PDB entry 5BOU | X-ray diffraction, 2.60 A resolution | chains R and S of the 28 polymer chains in the assembly

[Chain R]
Protein: Proteasome subunit alpha type-5
Organism: Saccharomyces cerevisiae S288c
Notes: EC 3.4.25.1
UniProtKB: P32379 (PSA5_YEAST); residues -7 to 252 here correspond to UniProt positions 1-260 (UniProt number = residue number + 8)
Sequence (260 residues; each row starts with the number of its first residue; numbers below 1 keep their minus sign (Met-7 is residue -7)):
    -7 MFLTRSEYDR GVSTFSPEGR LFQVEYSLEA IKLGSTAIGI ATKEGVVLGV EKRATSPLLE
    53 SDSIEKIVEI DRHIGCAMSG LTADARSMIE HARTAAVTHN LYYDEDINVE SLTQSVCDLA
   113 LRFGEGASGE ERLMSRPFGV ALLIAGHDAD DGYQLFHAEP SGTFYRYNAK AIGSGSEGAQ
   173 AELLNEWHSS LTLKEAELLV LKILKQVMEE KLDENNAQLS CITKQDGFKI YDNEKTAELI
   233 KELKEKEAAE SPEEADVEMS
Not modelled in the structure: -7 to 0, 118-124, 243-252

[Chain S]
Protein: Proteasome subunit alpha type-6
Organism: Saccharomyces cerevisiae S288c
Notes: EC 3.4.25.1
UniProtKB: P40302 (PSA6_YEAST); residues 0-233 here correspond to UniProt positions 1-234 (UniProt number = residue number + 1)
Sequence (234 residues; numbered 0 to 233; the number before each row is that of its first residue; numbering starts at 0):
     0 MFRNNYDGDT VTFSPTGRLF QVEYALEAIK QGSVTVGLRS NTHAVLVALK RNADELSSYQ
    60 KKIIKCDEHM GLSLAGLAPD ARVLSNYLRQ QCNYSSLVFN RKLAVERAGH LLCDKAQKNT
   120 QSYGGRPYGV GLLIIGYDKS GAHLLEFQPS GNVTELYGTA IGARSQGAKT YLERTLDTFI
   180 KIDGNPDELI KAGVEAISQS LRDESLTVDN LSIAIVGKDT PFTIYDGEAV AKYI
Not modelled in the structure: 0-2
Curated features (UniProtKB/Swiss-Prot):
  - modified residue: Ser13 (Phosphoserine)
  - cross-link: Lys190 (Glycyl lysine isopeptide (Lys-Gly) (interchain with G-Cter in ubiquitin))

[Interface between chain R and chain S]
Residue-residue contacts (47):
  Arg2(R) with Gly7(S)
  Gly3(R) with Gly7(S)
  Ser5(R) with Gly123(S); Arg125(S)
  Thr6(R) with Gly7(S), hydrogen bond (side chain-backbone); Gln20(S)
  Phe7(R) with Gln20(S), hydrogen bond (backbone-side chain); Tyr23(S); Ala24(S), hydrophobic; Arg125(S); Pro126(S); Gly128(S)
  Ser8(R) with Tyr23(S)
  Pro9(R) with Tyr23(S), hydrophobic; Glu26(S)
  Glu10(R) with Glu26(S); Gln30(S)
  Gly11(R) with Tyr23(S); Ala27(S)
  Leu13(R) with Arg125(S)
  Gln106(R) with Arg81(S), hydrogen bond
  Asp110(R) with Arg81(S), salt bridge
  Leu113(R) with Pro78(S), hydrophobic; Asp79(S); Arg125(S)
  Ser153(R) with Pro78(S)
  Gly154(R) with Pro78(S)
  Thr155(R) with Gln59(S)
  Phe156(R) with Gln59(S)
  Tyr157(R) with Arg50(S), hydrogen bond (side chain-backbone); Ala52(S); Ser57(S); Gln59(S)
  Arg158(R) with Ser56(S); Ser57(S), hydrogen bond (backbone-backbone)
  Tyr159(R) with Ala52(S); Asp53(S); Leu55(S); Ser56(S)
  Asn160(R) with Leu55(S), hydrogen bond (backbone-backbone)
  Ala161(R) with Leu55(S)
  Gln172(R) with Asp53(S), hydrogen bond; Leu55(S)
  Leu175(R) with Leu55(S)
  Leu176(R) with Glu54(S); Leu55(S), hydrophobic
  Trp179(R) with Leu55(S), hydrophobic
Also at the interface, not in a pair above, chain R (27 interface residues in all): Glu117
Also at the interface, not in a pair above, chain S (26 interface residues in all): Asp6, Asn51, Lys60, Leu76

[Overview]
Chain R and chain S form an interface of 27 and 26 residues respectively, with 7 hydrogen bonds and 1 salt
bridge. Among the polar pairs are Asp110(R)-Arg81(S), Thr6(R)-Gly7(S) and Phe7(R)-Gln20(S).
Chain R is Proteasome subunit alpha type-5 and chain S is Proteasome subunit alpha type-6, both from
Saccharomyces cerevisiae S288c; the structure, Yeast 20S proteasome in complex with a beta1 / beta2 specific
non-peptidic sulfonamide Ligand, was determined by X-ray diffraction.
